Entry 9D19 (electron microscopy, 2.88 A resolution); this record covers chains C and F of the 8 polymer chains in the assembly.

[Chain C]
Name: Isoform 5 of Calcium-activated potassium channel subunit alpha-1
Organism: Homo sapiens
UniProtKB: Q12791 (KCMA1_HUMAN), isoform Q12791-5; residues 1-1056 here correspond to UniProt positions 66-1121 (UniProt number = residue number + 65)
Chain sequence (1056 residues; each row starts with the number of its first residue):
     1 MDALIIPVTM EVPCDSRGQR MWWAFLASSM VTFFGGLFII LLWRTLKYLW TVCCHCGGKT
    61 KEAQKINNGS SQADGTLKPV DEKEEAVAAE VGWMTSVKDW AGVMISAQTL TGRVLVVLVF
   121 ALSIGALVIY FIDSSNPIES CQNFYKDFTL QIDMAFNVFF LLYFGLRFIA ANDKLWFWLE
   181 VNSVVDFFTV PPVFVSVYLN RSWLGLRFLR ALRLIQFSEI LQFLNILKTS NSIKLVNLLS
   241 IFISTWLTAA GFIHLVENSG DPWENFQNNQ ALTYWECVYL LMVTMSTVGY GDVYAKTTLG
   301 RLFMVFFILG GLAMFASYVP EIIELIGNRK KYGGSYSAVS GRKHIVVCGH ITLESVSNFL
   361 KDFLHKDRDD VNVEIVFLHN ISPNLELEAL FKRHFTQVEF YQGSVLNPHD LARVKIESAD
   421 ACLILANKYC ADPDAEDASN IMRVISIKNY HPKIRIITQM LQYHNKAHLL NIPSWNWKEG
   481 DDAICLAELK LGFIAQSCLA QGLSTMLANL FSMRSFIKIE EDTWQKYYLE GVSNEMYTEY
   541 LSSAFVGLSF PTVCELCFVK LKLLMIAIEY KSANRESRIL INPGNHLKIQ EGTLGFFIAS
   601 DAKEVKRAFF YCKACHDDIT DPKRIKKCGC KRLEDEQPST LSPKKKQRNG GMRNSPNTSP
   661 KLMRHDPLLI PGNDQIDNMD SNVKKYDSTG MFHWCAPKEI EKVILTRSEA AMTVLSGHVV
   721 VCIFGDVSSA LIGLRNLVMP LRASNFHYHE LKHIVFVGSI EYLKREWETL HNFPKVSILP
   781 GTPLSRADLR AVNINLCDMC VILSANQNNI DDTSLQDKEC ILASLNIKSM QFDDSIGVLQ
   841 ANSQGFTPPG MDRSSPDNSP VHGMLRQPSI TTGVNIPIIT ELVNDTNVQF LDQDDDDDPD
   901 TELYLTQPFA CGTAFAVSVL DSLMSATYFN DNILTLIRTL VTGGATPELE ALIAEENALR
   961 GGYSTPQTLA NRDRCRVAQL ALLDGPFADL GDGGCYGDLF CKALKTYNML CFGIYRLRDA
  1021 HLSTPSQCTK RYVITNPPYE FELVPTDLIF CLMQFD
Not modelled in the structure: 1-18, 55-90, 570-576, 616-680, 834-870
Metal / ion sites: K+ site 1: Thr287 (shared with 1 residue of chain A; 1 residue of chain B; 1 residue of chain D); K+ site 2: Thr287, Val288 (shared with 2 residues of chain A; 2 residues of chain B; 2 residues of chain D); K+ site 3: Val288, Gly289 (shared with 2 residues of chain A; 2 residues of chain B; 2 residues of chain D); K+ site 4: Gly289, Tyr290 (shared with 2 residues of chain A; 2 residues of chain B; 2 residues of chain D); Ca2+ site 1: Asp367, Arg514, Ser533, Glu535, Ser600; Mg2+: Glu374, Glu399; Ca2+ site 2: Asn449 (shared with 4 residues of chain D); Ca2+ site 3: Gln889, Asp892, Asp895, Asp897 (shared with 1 residue of chain B)
Curated features (UniProtKB/Swiss-Prot):
  - region: Leu491 to Phe511 (Segment S7), Leu548 to Ile568 (Segment S8), Cys612 to His616 (Heme-binding motif)
  - motif: Thr287 to Tyr290 (Selectivity for potassium)
  - binding site (Mg(2+)): Glu374, Gln397, Glu399
  - lipidation (S-palmitoyl cysteine): Cys53, Cys54, Cys56

[Chain F]
Name: Large-conductance Ca2+-activated K+ channel beta2 subunit, Calcium-activated potassium channel subunit beta-4
Organism: Homo sapiens
Notes: fragment: N-terminal 45 residues of kcnmb2 ligated to kcnmb4 (devoid of N terminal first 15 residues)
UniProtKB: chimeric construct of B5BNX0, Q86W47: residues 2-44 from B5BNX0 (B5BNX0_HUMAN) positions 2-44 (same numbers); residues 45-240 from Q86W47 positions 15-210 (UniProt number = residue number - 30)
Chain sequence (239 residues; numbered 2 to 240; the number before each row is that of its first residue):
     2 FIWTSGRTSS SYRHDEKRNI YQKIRDHDLL DKRKTVTALK AGEDKSIRLG LFLIISGVVS
    62 LFIFGFCWLS PALQDLQATE ANCTVLSVQQ IGEVFECTFT CGADCRGTSQ YPCVQVYVNN
   122 SESNSRALLH SDEHQLLTNP KCSYIPPCKR ENQKNLESVM NWQQYWKDEI GSQPFTCYFN
   182 QHQRPDDVLL HRTHDEIVLL HCFLWPLVTF VVGVLIVVLT ICAKSLAVKA EAMKKRKFS
Not modelled in the structure: 2-33, 236-240
Cystine bridges: Cys84-Cys178, Cys98-Cys149, Cys114-Cys143
Curated features (UniProtKB/Swiss-Prot):
  - glycosylation (N-linked (GlcNAc...) asparagine): Asn83, Asn120

[How chain C and chain F interact]
Contacting residue pairs (4):
  Phe131(C) - Phe67(F)  hydrophobic
  Ile132(C) - Phe67(F)  hydrophobic
  Ser135(C) - Leu70(F)
  Ser335(C) - Thr38(F)
Interface residues without a listed pair, chain C (9 interface residues in all): Val128, Trp275, Ser337, Arg413, Lys415
Interface residues without a listed pair, chain F (7 interface residues in all): Lys35, Ala39, Phe63, Ser71

[Summary]
Chain C and chain F form an interface of 9 and 7 residues respectively. The K+ site 2 is built by Thr287(C)
and Val288(C). Val288(C) and Gly289(C) form the K+ site 3. Curated annotation (UniProt) lists 3 Mg2+-binding
residues on chain C.
Here chain C is Isoform 5 of Calcium-activated potassium channel subunit alpha-1 and chain F is
Large-conductance Ca2+-activated K+ channel beta2 subunit, Calcium-activated potassium channel subunit beta-4,
both from Homo sapiens. Entry 9D19 (Ca2+ bound open-inactivated hSlo1 + beta2N-beta4 channel in
detergent-conformation 3 of inactivating domain) was determined by electron microscopy (same publication as
9CZH, 9CZJ, 9CZK, 9CZM, 9CZO, 9CZQ and 9D18).
